PDB entry 8ZEH | electron microscopy, 2.78 A resolution | chains f and b of the 25 polymer chains in the assembly

== Chain f ==
Protein: Photosystem I reaction center subunit III
Source organism: Thalassiosira pseudonana CCMP1335
Reference sequence: A0T0V0 (A0T0V0_THAPS); numbering as in UniProt (aligned over 25-184)
Amino-acid sequence (160 residues; numbered 25 to 184; the number before each row is that of its first residue):
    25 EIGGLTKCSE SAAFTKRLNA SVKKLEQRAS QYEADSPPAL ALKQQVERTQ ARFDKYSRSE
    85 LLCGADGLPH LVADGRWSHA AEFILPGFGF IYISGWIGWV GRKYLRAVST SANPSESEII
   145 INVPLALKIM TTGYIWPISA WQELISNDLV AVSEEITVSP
Cystine bridges: Cys32-Cys87
Metal / ion sites: chlorophyll a Mg near Asp98 (its only coordinating residue here)
Small-molecule neighbours:
  - beta-carotene (BCR), molecule 1: Ala97, Asp98, Gly99, Phe107, Gly119, Gly122, Trp123, Arg126, Trp160, Ala164
  - beta-carotene (BCR), molecule 2: Pro110, Gly113, Phe114, Ile117
  - chlorophyll a (CLA), molecule 1: Asp98, Gly99, Arg100, Trp101
  - chlorophyll a (CLA), molecule 2: Phe107, Gly111, Phe114, Ile115, Ser118, Gly119, Gly122, Trp160
  - chlorophyll a (CLA), molecule 3: Ile117, Trp120, Ile121, Val124, Met154
  - chlorophyll a (CLA), molecule 4: Trp120, Thr155, Tyr158
  - chlorophyll a (CLA), molecule 5: Ile121, Gly122, Val124, Gly125, Tyr128, Ile145, Ala150, Met154
  - chlorophyll a (CLA), molecule 6: Gly125, Tyr128, Leu129, Glu142, Ile145, Val147, Ala150, Leu151, Met154
  - chlorophyll a (CLA), molecule 7: Trp160, Trp165, Leu168, Leu173, Val174

== Chain b ==
Protein: Photosystem I P700 chlorophyll a apoprotein A2
Source organism: Thalassiosira pseudonana CCMP1335
Notes: EC 1.97.1.12
Reference sequence: A0T0M9 (PSAB_THAPS); numbering as in UniProt (aligned over 2-733)
Amino-acid sequence (732 residues; numbered 2 to 733; the number before each row is that of its first residue):
     2 ATKFPKFSQA LAQDPATRRI WYGIATAHDL EAHDGMTEEN LYQKIFASHF GHLAIIFLWT
    62 SGNLFHVAWQ GNFEKWVSNP LKTRPIAHSI WDPHFGESAL KAFSKGNTYP VNITFSGLYQ
   122 WWYTIGFRTN QELYKGSIGL LLLASVLLIA GWLHLQPKFR PSLSWFKNNE SRLNHHLSGL
   182 LGFSSLAWTG HLVHVAIPAS RGVHVGWDNF LTTPPHPAGL TPFFTGNWTV YAENPDSATH
   242 VFNTSEGSGT AILTFLGGFH PQTQSLWLSD MAHHHLAIAV VFIVAGHMYR TNFGIGHNMK
   302 EILDAHRPPG GRLGAGHVGL FETITNSLHM QLGLALACLG VATSLTAQHM YALTPYAYLS
   362 KDFTTEAALY THHQYIAGFL MVGAFAHGAI FFVRDYDPEL NKNNVLARML EHKEAIISHL
   422 SWASLFLGFH TLGLYIHNDT VVAFGQPEKQ ILFEPLFAEY IQAASGKAVY QFNVLLASST
   482 SPATAAGNQV WLPGWLEAIN NPKTDLFLKI GPGDFLVHHA IALGLHVTAL ILVKGALDAR
   542 GSKLMPDKKD FGYSFPCDGP GRGGTCDISA WDAFYLAMFW MLNTIGWVTF YWHWKHMTIW
   602 GGNPGQFDES SNYIMGWLRD YLWLNSSPLI NGYNPFGMNN LSVWSWMFLF GHLIWATGFM
   662 FLISWRGYWQ ELIETLVWAH ERTPLANLIR WRDKPVALSI VQARLVGLVH FSVGYILTYA
   722 AFVIASTSGK FA
Metal / ion sites: chlorophyll a Mg (32 sites), coordinated by His29, His50, His53, His67, His89, Asp93, His95, His155, His176, His177, His192, His195, His274, His275, His276, His288 and 16 more; 4Fe-4S cluster Fe near Cys558 (its only coordinating residue here)
Small-molecule neighbours:
  - Fucoxanthin (A86; (3S,3'S,5R,5'R,6S,6'R,8'R)-3,5'-dihydroxy-8-oxo-6',7'-didehydro-5,5',6,6',7,8-hexahydro-5,6-epoxy-beta,beta-caroten-3'- yl acetate): Thr226, Gly227, Asn228, Val285
  - beta-carotene (BCR), molecule 1: Gly52, Ile56, Leu149
  - beta-carotene (BCR), molecule 2: Leu54, Ile57, Phe58, Trp60, Gly180, Leu181, Phe184, Ser185
  - beta-carotene (BCR), molecule 3: Leu187, Leu221, Phe224, Phe225, Val281, Ile284, Val285, His288
  - beta-carotene (BCR), molecule 4: Met331, Gly334, Leu335, Ala338, Val342, Met382, Ala385, Phe386, Gly389, Phe393, Ala537
  - beta-carotene (BCR), molecule 5: Phe386, Leu407, Met410, Val534, Leu538
  - beta-carotene (BCR), molecule 6: Trp647, Met648, Phe651, Trp670, Leu677
  - beta-carotene (BCR), molecule 7: Thr684, Pro685, Leu686
  - chlorophyll a (CLA), molecule 1: Phe5, Phe8, Ile25, Ala28, His29, Leu31, His34, Ser49, His53, Ile56
  - chlorophyll a (CLA), molecule 2: Thr18, Ile21, Trp22, Ile674, Leu677, Val678, His681, Ile690, Arg691, Trp692, Arg693, Asp694, Pro696, Val697
  - chlorophyll a (CLA), molecule 3: Trp22, Phe651, Leu654, Ile655, Thr658, Met661, Phe662, Leu699, Val707, Val710, His711, Val714
  - chlorophyll a (CLA), molecule 4: Ile25, Ala26, Thr27, Ala28, His29, Asp30, His330, Leu333, Leu337, Phe380, Leu381, Val383, Gly384, Ala387, His388, Ile391, Arg395, Tyr554, Trp572, Phe575, Val710, Val714
  - chlorophyll a (CLA), molecule 5: His29, Leu31, Tyr43, Ile46, Ser49, His50, His53, Leu54, Ile57, Phe167, Arg173, His177, Leu181, Leu329, Gln332, Leu333, Ala336, Leu337, Leu340
  - chlorophyll a (CLA), molecule 6: His29, His53, Ile56, Ile57, Trp60, Phe380, Leu381
  - chlorophyll a (CLA), molecule 7: Phe47, His50, Phe51, Leu54, Trp166, Phe167, Asn169, Ser172, Arg173, His176, His177, Gly180, Leu181, Leu182, Phe283, Leu340, Ala343, Leu346
  - chlorophyll a (CLA), molecule 8: Phe47, Phe51, Val147, Ile150, Ala151, Leu154, His155, Lys159, Phe160, Pro162, Trp166
  - chlorophyll a (CLA), molecule 9: Ile56, Leu59, Trp60, Ser62, Gly63, Phe66, His67, Trp70, Gln71, His89, Ser90, Trp92, Leu142
  - chlorophyll a (CLA), molecule 10: Trp60, Thr61, Ser117, Gly118, Leu119, Trp122, Ser185, Ala343, Thr344, Thr347, Met351, Tyr357, Leu370, His373, His374, Ile377, Leu381
  - chlorophyll a (CLA), molecule 11: Trp60, Asn64, His67, Val68, Ala88, His89, Asn113, Ile114, Thr115, Phe116, Ser117, Leu119, Val644, Trp645, Met648
  - chlorophyll a (CLA), molecule 12: Trp60, Asn64, Phe116, Ser117, Leu119, Ala369, Leu370, Thr372, His373, Tyr376, Ile377, Phe380, Trp645, Ile717, Tyr720, Ala721, Val724, Ile725
  - chlorophyll a (CLA), molecule 13: Thr61, Leu65, Trp122, Trp123, Leu141, Trp208, Phe211, Leu212
  - chlorophyll a (CLA), molecule 14: His89, Ser90, Ile91, Trp92, Asp93, Pro94, His95, Phe96, Phe104, Asn113, Ser643, Val644, Trp647
  - chlorophyll a (CLA), molecule 15: Trp122, Thr125, Ile126, Leu181, Leu182, Ser185, Ser186, Trp189, Met272, His275, His276, Ile279, Leu346, Thr347, His350, Met351, Pro356, Tyr357
  - chlorophyll a (CLA), molecule 16: Ile126, Gly127, Phe128, Glu133, Gly137, Gly140, Leu143, Val147, Ser185, Ala188, Trp189, Gly191, His192, His195, Val196, Val206, Gly207, Trp208, Phe211
  - chlorophyll a (CLA), molecule 17: Trp166, Asn169, Ser172, His176, Thr292, Asn293, Phe294
  - chlorophyll a (CLA), molecule 18: Asn170, Arg173, Leu174, His177, Leu178, Met300, Leu304, Phe322, Ile325, Thr326, Leu335, Ala336, Cys339, Leu340, Ala343
  - chlorophyll a (CLA), molecule 19: Leu174, Leu178, Leu182, Val282, Phe283, Ala286, Met289, Tyr290, Met300, Ile303, Leu304
  - chlorophyll a (CLA), molecule 20: Asn175, His176, Ser179, Gly180, Phe184, Ile284, His288, Tyr290, Thr292, Phe294, Ile296
  - chlorophyll a (CLA), molecule 21: Phe184, Leu187, Ala188, Thr190, Gly191, Val194, His195, Phe211, Leu212, Thr213, Thr214, Pro215, Pro216, His217, Gly220, Leu221, Tyr232, Ile253, Leu254, Leu277
  - chlorophyll a (CLA), molecule 22: Phe224, Phe225, Thr226, Gly227, Trp229
  - chlorophyll a (CLA), molecule 23: Phe224, Gly227, Trp229, Thr230, Tyr232, Ala233, Leu254, Thr255, Phe256, His274, Leu277, Ala278, Val281, Val491, Trp492
  - chlorophyll a (CLA), molecule 24: Thr255, Phe256, Gly258, Gly259, Leu267, Asp271, Met272, His274, His275, Ala278, Ile279, His350, Leu354, Trp492, Trp496
  - chlorophyll a (CLA), molecule 25: Val285, Ala286, His288, Met289, Ile296, Gly297, His298
  - chlorophyll a (CLA), molecule 26: Met289, His298, Glu302, Ile303, Ala306, His307
  - chlorophyll a (CLA), molecule 27: Ile303, Leu304, His307, Leu314, His318, Leu321, Ile325, Met331, Val406, Leu407, Met410
  - chlorophyll a (CLA), molecule 28: Ala306, His307, Arg308, Pro309, Pro310, Arg313, Leu314
  - chlorophyll a (CLA), molecule 29: Arg313, Leu314, Gly315, Val406, Arg409, Met410, Glu412, His413, Ala416, Ile417, His420
  - chlorophyll a (CLA), molecule 30: Cys339, Val342, Leu346, Gln349, His350, Tyr352, Ala353, Leu354, Leu507, Phe508
  - chlorophyll a (CLA), molecule 31: Val342, Ser345, Leu346, Gln349, Gln375, Gly379, Met382, Phe386, Leu526, Thr529, Ala530, Leu533, Met582, Thr585, Ile586
  - chlorophyll a (CLA), molecule 32: Gln349, Tyr352, Tyr371, Phe458, Ala459, Ile462, Gln463, Phe508, Leu509, Ile511, His519, Ile522, Leu526, Val589, Tyr592, Trp593, Lys596, His597
  - chlorophyll a (CLA), molecule 33: Ala416, His420, Trp423
  - chlorophyll a (CLA), molecule 34: Ile417, His420, Leu421, Trp423, Ala424, Ala523, Leu526, His527
  - chlorophyll a (CLA), molecule 35: Ser419, His420, Ser422, Trp423, Leu426
  - chlorophyll a (CLA), molecule 36: Ser422, Ser425, Leu426, Gly429, Phe430, Leu433, Leu524, Val528, Leu531, Ile532, Leu577, Phe580, Trp581
  - chlorophyll a (CLA), molecule 37: Trp423, Leu426, Phe427, Phe430, His431
  - chlorophyll a (CLA), molecule 38: Phe427, Leu428, Phe454, Glu455, Pro456, Leu457, Phe458, Ala459, Asp515, Phe516, His519, His520, Ala523, His527
  - chlorophyll a (CLA), molecule 39: His431, Gly434, Leu435, Ile437, His438, Thr441, Val442, Lys450, Ile452
  - chlorophyll a (CLA), molecule 40: Thr432, Leu433, Tyr436, Ala521, Leu524, Asn584, Trp588, Phe591, Ile615, Trp618, Leu619, Leu623, Ser627, Ile631, Phe649, His653, Trp656, Phe712, Tyr716, Thr719, Tyr720, Phe723
  - chlorophyll a (CLA), molecule 41: Leu433, Ile437, Asp440, Leu524, Phe580, Trp581, Asn584, Trp588, Ile615, Leu619, Trp656, Phe712
  - chlorophyll a (CLA), molecule 42: Phe458, Tyr461, Phe473
  - chlorophyll a (CLA), molecule 43: Ile462, Ala465, Ser466, Leu476, Leu477, Trp492, Leu493, Trp496, Phe508
  - chlorophyll a (CLA), molecule 44: Leu476, Pro483, Ala484, Ala487, Gly488, Val491, Trp492
  - chlorophyll a (CLA), molecule 45: Leu619, Leu623, Trp624
  - chlorophyll a (CLA), molecule 46: Trp647, Leu650, Phe651, His653, Leu654, Trp656, Ala657
  - chlorophyll a (CLA), molecule 47: Leu654, Ala657, Thr658, Phe660, Met661, Ile664, Ser665, Tyr669, Trp670, Leu673
  - chlorophyll a (CLA), molecule 48: Leu677, Ala680, His681, Thr684, Ala687, Ile690
  - chlorophyll a (CLA), molecule 49: Trp679, Ala680, Arg683, Thr684, Pro685
  - chlorophyll a (CLA), molecule 50: Pro685, Leu686, Ala687, Leu689
  - phylloquinone (PQN): Ile21, Trp22, Met661, Phe662, Ser665, Trp666, Arg667, Trp670, Ile674, Ala698, Leu699, Ser700, Ala704
  - 4Fe-4S cluster (SF4): Cys558, Asp559, Gly560, Pro561, Gly565, Thr566, Cys567, Trp666, Ile701
UniProt features mapped onto this chain:
  - binding site ([4Fe-4S] cluster): Cys558, Cys567
  - binding site (chlorophyll a): His653, Met661, Tyr669
  - binding site (phylloquinone): Trp670

== How chain f and chain b interact ==
Pairs across the interface (42):
  Glu25(f) - Gln472(b)  hydrogen bond (backbone-side chain)
  Ile26(f) - Phe473(b)  hydrophobic
  Gly27(f) - Tyr471(b)  hydrogen bond (backbone-backbone)
  Gly27(f) - Phe473(b)
  Gly28(f) - Tyr471(b)  hydrogen bond (backbone-backbone)
  Gly28(f) - Gln472(b)
  Arg41(f) - Pro448(b)
  Arg76(f) - Gln447(b)
  Arg76(f) - Glu449(b)  salt bridge
  Arg76(f) - Lys450(b)
  Phe77(f) - Glu449(b)
  Tyr80(f) - Glu449(b)
  Tyr80(f) - Lys450(b)
  Asp90(f) - Glu610(b)
  Leu92(f) - Pro448(b)
  Leu92(f) - Glu449(b)
  Leu92(f) - Gln451(b)
  Pro93(f) - Glu449(b)
  Pro93(f) - Leu453(b)
  His94(f) - Leu453(b)
  His94(f) - Glu455(b)  salt bridge
  His94(f) - Pro513(b)
  Leu95(f) - Ile452(b)  hydrophobic
  Leu95(f) - Leu453(b)  hydrogen bond (backbone-backbone)
  Leu95(f) - Phe454(b)
  Leu95(f) - Glu455(b)  hydrogen bond (backbone-backbone)
  Val96(f) - Leu457(b)  hydrophobic
  Ala97(f) - Leu457(b)
  Ala97(f) - Phe458(b)
  Asp98(f) - Leu457(b)
  Asp98(f) - Phe458(b)
  Ile180(f) - Lys544(b)
  Thr181(f) - Glu415(b)  hydrogen bond
  Thr181(f) - Lys544(b)  hydrogen bond (backbone-side chain)
  Val182(f) - Lys414(b)
  Val182(f) - Glu415(b)
  Val182(f) - Gly542(b)
  Val182(f) - Ser543(b)
  Ser183(f) - Pro547(b)
  Pro184(f) - Leu411(b)
  Pro184(f) - Lys414(b)
  Pro184(f) - Gly542(b)
Other interface residues (no listed pair), chain f (23 interface residues in all): Leu29, Phe107
Other interface residues (no listed pair), chain b (25 interface residues in all): Glu460, Val470

== Summary ==
The interface between chain f and chain b involves 23 residues on one side and 25 on the other; the contacts
include 7 hydrogen bonds and 2 salt bridges. Polar contacts include Arg76(f)-Glu449(b), His94(f)-Glu455(b) and
Glu25(f)-Gln472(b).
Chain f is Photosystem I reaction center subunit III and chain b is Photosystem I P700 chlorophyll a
apoprotein A2, both from Thalassiosira pseudonana CCMP1335; the structure, PSI-FCPI-L in Thalassiosira
pseudonana, was determined by electron microscopy, deposited together with 8ZET.
